Entry 1QSO (X-ray diffraction, 2.90 A resolution); this record covers chains A and C of the 4 polymer chains in the assembly.

== Chain A (and C) ==
Name: HPA2 histone acetyltransferase
Source organism: Saccharomyces cerevisiae
Notes: EC 2.3.1.48; chain C of this document is another copy of the same molecule, construct and numbering; everything in this record applies to it too
UniProtKB: Q06592 (HPA2_YEAST); residue numbers follow UniProt; this construct covers 8-156
Amino-acid sequence (149 residues; each row starts with the number of its first residue):
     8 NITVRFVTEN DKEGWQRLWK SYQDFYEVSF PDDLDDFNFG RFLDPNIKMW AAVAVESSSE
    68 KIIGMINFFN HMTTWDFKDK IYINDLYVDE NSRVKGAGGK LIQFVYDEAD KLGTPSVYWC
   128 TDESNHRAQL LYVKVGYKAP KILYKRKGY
UniProt features mapped onto this chain:
  - site: Tyr139 (Important for catalytic activity)

== Interface between chain A and chain C ==
Contacting residue pairs (10; chain A residue first):
  His133(A) - His133(C)
  His133(A) - Gln136(C)  hydrogen bond
  His133(A) - Leu137(C)
  Arg134(A) - Leu137(C)
  Gln136(A) - His133(C)
  Leu137(A) - Arg134(C)
  Leu137(A) - Leu137(C)  hydrophobic
  Val140(A) - His133(C)
  Lys145(A) - Ser131(C)
  Lys145(A) - His133(C)
Interface residues without a listed pair, chain A (8 interface residues in all): Glu130, Ser131
Interface residues without a listed pair, chain C (7 interface residues in all): Val140, Lys145

== Summary ==
The interface between chain A and chain C involves 8 residues on one side and 7 on the other; the contacts
include 1 hydrogen bond. The hydrogen-bonded pair is His133(A)-Gln136(C).
Chain A and chain C are both HPA2 histone acetyltransferase (Saccharomyces cerevisiae); the structure, Histone
Acetyltransferase HPA2 from Saccharomyces Cerevisiae, was determined by X-ray diffraction together with 1QSM
from the same study.
